5M87 - chain A; structure by X-ray diffraction, 3.30 A resolution.

# Chain A
Molecule: Divalent metal cation transporter MntH
Source organism: Eremococcus coleocola ACS-139-V-Col8
UniProt: E4KPW4 (E4KPW4_9LACT); residues 1-511 here = UniProt positions 1-511
Sequence (519 residues; numbered 0 to 518; the number before each row is that of its first residue; numbering starts at 0):
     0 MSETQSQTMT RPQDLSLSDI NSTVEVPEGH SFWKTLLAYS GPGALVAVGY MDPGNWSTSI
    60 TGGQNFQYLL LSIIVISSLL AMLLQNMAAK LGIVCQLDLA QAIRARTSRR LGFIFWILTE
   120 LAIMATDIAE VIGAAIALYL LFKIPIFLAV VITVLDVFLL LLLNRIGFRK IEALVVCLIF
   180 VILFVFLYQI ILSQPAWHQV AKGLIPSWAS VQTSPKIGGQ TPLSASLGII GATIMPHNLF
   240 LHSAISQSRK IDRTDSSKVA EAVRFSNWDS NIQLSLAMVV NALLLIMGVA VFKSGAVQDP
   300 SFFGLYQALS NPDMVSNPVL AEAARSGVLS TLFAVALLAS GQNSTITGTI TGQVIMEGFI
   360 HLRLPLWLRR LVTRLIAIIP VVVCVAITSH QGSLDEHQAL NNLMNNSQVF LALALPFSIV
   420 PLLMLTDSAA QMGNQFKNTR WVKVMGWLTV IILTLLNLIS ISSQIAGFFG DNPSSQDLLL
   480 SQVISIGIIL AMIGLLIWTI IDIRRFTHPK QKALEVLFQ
Not modelled in the structure: 0-12, 507-518
Differences from the reference sequence: initiating methionine (0); conflict Ser-1 (Met in E4KPW4); expression tag (512-518)
Reported in the primary citation:
  - conformationally variable residues: Glu-129, His-236

# Summary
The paper reports conformational variability at Glu-129 and His-236.
Chain A is Divalent metal cation transporter MntH (Eremococcus coleocola ACS-139-V-Col8); the structure,
Crystal structure of Eremococcus coleocola manganese transporter, was determined by X-ray diffraction together
with 5M8A, 5M8J and 5M8K from the same study.
